3RA6 - chain A; structure by X-ray diffraction, 2.00 A resolution.

[Chain A]
Name: 50S ribosomal protein L30e
Source organism: Thermococcus celer
UniProtKB: P29160 (RL30E_THECE); residues 0-100 here correspond to UniProt positions 1-101 (UniProt number = residue number + 1)
Chain sequence (101 residues; each row starts with the number of its first residue; numbering starts at 0):
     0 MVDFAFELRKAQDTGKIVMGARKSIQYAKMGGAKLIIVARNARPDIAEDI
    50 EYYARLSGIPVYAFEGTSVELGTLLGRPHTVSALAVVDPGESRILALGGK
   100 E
Unresolved in the structure: 99-100
Differences from the reference sequence: engineered mutation A46 (Lys47 in P29160), A62 (Glu63 in P29160)
Reported in the primary citation:
  - contacts within the chain: E6-R92 (salt bridge)
  - mutagenesis - K46A/E62A: decreased stability

[Overview]
The paper reports that K46A/E62A reduce stability; contacts within the chain involving E6 and R92.
Chain A is 50S ribosomal protein L30e (Thermococcus celer); the structure, Crystal structure of T. celer L30e
E62A/K46A variant, was determined by X-ray diffraction (same publication as 3RA5 and 3LFO).
